Entry 5B48 (X-ray diffraction, 2.50 A resolution); this record covers chains B and C of the 4 polymer chains in the assembly.

[Chain B]
Protein: 2-oxoacid--ferredoxin oxidoreductase beta subunit
Source organism: Sulfolobus tokodaii str. 7
Notes: EC 1.2.7.-
UniProt: Q96Y68 (Q96Y68_SULTO); residue numbers follow UniProt; this construct covers 1-305
Amino-acid sequence (305 residues; each row starts with the number of its first residue):
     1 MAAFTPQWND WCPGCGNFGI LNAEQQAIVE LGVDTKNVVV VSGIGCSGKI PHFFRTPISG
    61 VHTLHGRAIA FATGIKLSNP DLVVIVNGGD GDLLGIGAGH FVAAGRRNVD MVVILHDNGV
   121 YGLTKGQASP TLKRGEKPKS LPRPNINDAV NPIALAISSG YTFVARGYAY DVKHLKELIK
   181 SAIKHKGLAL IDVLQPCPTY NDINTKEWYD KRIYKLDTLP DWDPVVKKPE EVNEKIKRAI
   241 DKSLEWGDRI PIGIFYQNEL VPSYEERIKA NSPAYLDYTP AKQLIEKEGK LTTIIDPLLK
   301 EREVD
Disordered / not traced: 1-4, 54-55, 137-144, 209-211, 249, 305
Construct notes: engineered mutation Thr5 (Lys in Q96Y68)
Bound ions: 4Fe-4S cluster Fe: Cys12, Cys15, Cys46, Cys197; Mg2+: Asp90, Val120 (together with TDN)
Residues lining bound ligands:
  - 4Fe-4S cluster (SF4): Trp11, Cys12, Gly14, Cys15, Asn17, Cys46, Asn118, Gly122, Gln195, Cys197, Pro198, Thr199, Tyr200
  - TDN (2-[(2E)-3-[(4-azanyl-2-methyl-pyrimidin-5-yl)methyl]-4-methyl-2-(1-oxidanylpropylidene)-1,3-thiazol-5-yl]ethyl phosphono hydrogen phosphate): Ile44, Gly45, Cys46, Ser47, His65, Gly89, Asp90, Gly91, Asp92, Ile96, Asn118, Val120, Tyr121, Gly122, Leu123, Thr124, Gln195
Reported in the primary citation:
  - binding site for TDN: Leu123
  - mutagenesis - K49I: abolished catalytic activity on 2-oxoglutarate
  - specificity-determining residues: Lys49, Leu123
  - Mg2+ coordination: Asn118

[Chain C]
Protein: 2-oxoacid--ferredoxin oxidoreductase alpha subunit
Source organism: Sulfolobus tokodaii str. 7
Notes: EC 1.2.7.-
UniProt: Q96Y66 (Q96Y66_SULTO); residue numbers follow UniProt; this construct covers 1-627
Amino-acid sequence (627 residues; each row starts with the number of its first residue):
     1 MRLSWVIGGA QGTGIDTAAN IFGNAVASAG YYIYGNREYY SNIKGRHSYF SLTISDKRVR
    61 SNTQKIDILV SFDAETVFQH FYDVKDILIY NKAVETTKID AVQSMEPELA ERIKDFLTKQ
   121 GYETTVKGAL EYASKNNVTL IPVNYDEIAK KVADEMKVPL SVTERVKNIV GITISYKLLG
   181 LDVNYLIEAI NSTFKQDLYR KMNELAVKDS YDIVESRYNL KPSSKERRRF WLDGNTAVAI
   241 GKIYGGVRFQ SYYPITPASD ESVYIEAHQD VLMEDPITGD KKKGTIVVVQ AEDELAAINM
   301 AIGAALTGVR AATATSGPGF SLMVEGLGWA GMNEVPVVIT YYIRGGPSTG LPTRTAQSDL
   361 IFPIFAGHGE FPKIVLASGD HAEAFKDAIW ALNLAEKYQT PVIHLVEKTL ANSYSTIPYE
   421 ELELDKLKAE RGKIVESGDI SYKRFKFTED GISPRAFLGK ATMYYTGDEH NEEGHISEDV
   481 VNRTMMYEKR MKKLEVADKE IPEESRVKIY GDLNSRNLII TWGSPTGVLR DILEESNFDF
   541 TLLQIRMFSP FPKNLVSKLM EGRDKIITVE GNYLAQTSLL VKMYTGKDVT NSILKWNGRP
   601 FLRDELEEAL IKVIKDGEKR VVLNGGI
Disordered / not traced: 1, 43-44, 100-107, 117-125, 136, 156-164, 194-209, 219-226, 424-425, 439-440, 513-517, 539, 625-627
UniProt features mapped onto this chain:
  - motif: Tyr253 to Pro257 (YPITP motif)
  - binding site (substrate): Thr256, Arg344
Reported in the primary citation:
  - binding site for TDN: Ser41, Glu294, Thr349, Asp468
  - mutagenesis - S41A, T349L: unchanged catalytic activity
  - mutagenesis - D468A: abolished catalytic activity on 2-oxoglutarate
  - specificity-determining residues: Asp468

[Interface between chain B and chain C]
Residue-residue contacts (111):
  Pro6(B) with Glu473(C)
  Gln7(B) with His475(C)
  Lys36(B) with Gly459(C)
  Pro51(B) with Tyr464(C), hydrophobic
  Pro57(B) with Thr462(C), hydrogen bond (backbone-side chain)
  Ile58(B) with Tyr464(C), hydrogen bond (backbone-side chain)
  Ser59(B) with Ala461(C), hydrogen bond (side chain-backbone); Thr462(C); Met463(C), hydrogen bond (side chain-backbone)
  Gly60(B) with Met463(C), hydrogen bond (backbone-backbone); Tyr464(C); Tyr465(C), hydrogen bond (backbone-backbone)
  Val61(B) with Leu306(C), hydrophobic; Trp329(C), hydrophobic; Tyr465(C)
  His62(B) with Trp329(C), hydrogen bond (backbone-side chain); Tyr465(C), hydrogen bond (backbone-backbone); Thr466(C), hydrogen bond; Gly467(C); Asp468(C), salt bridge; Ile476(C)
  Thr63(B) with Trp329(C)
  Leu64(B) with Asn299(C); Glu325(C); Gly326(C); Trp329(C)
  Arg67(B) with Leu295(C); Asn299(C)
  Ala70(B) with Ala296(C), hydrophobic; Asn299(C); Met300(C)
  Phe71(B) with Asn299(C); Ile302(C), hydrophobic; Gly303(C); Trp329(C), hydrophobic
  Gly74(B) with Met300(C); Ala304(C)
  Ile75(B) with Gly303(C); Ala304(C); Thr307(C)
  Leu77(B) with Val289(C), hydrophobic
  Ser78(B) with Phe249(C); Ala304(C); Thr307(C); Val309(C)
  Asn79(B) with Thr307(C)
  Leu82(B) with Gly459(C)
  His100(B) with Glu292(C), salt bridge; Asp293(C); Ala296(C)
  Ala103(B) with Glu292(C)
  Arg107(B) with Gln290(C), hydrogen bond (side chain-backbone); Ala291(C); Glu292(C), salt bridge; Met300(C)
  Ser272(B) with Thr285(C)
  Tyr275(B) with Thr285(C); Val287(C), hydrophobic
  Tyr278(B) with Lys282(C); Lys283(C); Thr285(C)
  Pro280(B) with Arg248(C); Val287(C), hydrophobic; Val309(C)
  Ala281(B) with Thr307(C)
  Gln283(B) with Arg248(C), hydrogen bond; Met273(C); Gly284(C); Thr285(C), hydrogen bond (side chain-backbone)
  Ile285(B) with Gly246(C); Arg310(C); Arg431(C)
  Glu286(B) with Ala429(C); Arg431(C)
  Lys287(B) with Asp275(C)
  Gly289(B) with Lys428(C); Ala429(C), hydrogen bond (backbone-backbone)
  Lys290(B) with Glu274(C), salt bridge
  Leu291(B) with Tyr244(C), hydrophobic; Glu274(C); Leu427(C); Ala429(C), hydrophobic
  Thr292(B) with Met273(C); Glu274(C), hydrogen bond (backbone-backbone)
  Thr293(B) with Ile243(C); Tyr244(C); Arg248(C), hydrogen bond; Val271(C); Leu272(C); Met273(C)
  Ile294(B) with Leu272(C), hydrogen bond (backbone-backbone); Glu274(C)
  Ile295(B) with Ile240(C), hydrophobic; Ile243(C), hydrophobic; Tyr244(C), hydrophobic
  Leu298(B) with Ile243(C), hydrophobic; Tyr264(C); His268(C)
  Leu299(B) with Phe230(C); Ile240(C), hydrophobic
  Glu301(B) with His268(C), salt bridge
  Arg302(B) with Phe230(C); Trp231(C), hydrogen bond (side chain-backbone); Thr236(C)
  Glu303(B) with Arg228(C), salt bridge; Arg229(C); Phe230(C)
  Val304(B) with Ala27(C); Ser28(C); Arg229(C), hydrogen bond (backbone-backbone); Trp231(C)
Other interface residues (no listed pair), chain B (54 interface residues in all): Asn37, Val39, Ile44, Thr73, Tyr264, Ile268, Ala274, Leu284
Other interface residues (no listed pair), chain C (67 interface residues in all): Leu232, Asp233, Gly245, Gln269, Pro276, Val288, Leu458

[Summary]
Chain B and chain C form an interface of 54 and 67 residues respectively; the contacts include 18 hydrogen
bonds and 6 salt bridges. Polar pairs include His62(B)-Asp468(C), His100(B)-Glu292(C) and Arg107(B)-Glu292(C).
The paper reports a binding site for TDN at Leu123(B) and Ser41(C) among others; K49I of chain B abolishes
catalytic activity on 2-oxoglutarate; 4 substitutions were tested in all.
Chain B is 2-oxoacid--ferredoxin oxidoreductase beta subunit and chain C is 2-oxoacid--ferredoxin
oxidoreductase alpha subunit, both from Sulfolobus tokodaii str. 7; the structure, 2-Oxoacid:Ferredoxin
Oxidoreductase 1 from Sulfolobus tokodai, was determined by X-ray diffraction (same publication as 5B46 and
5B47).
